7XUF - chains C and D of the 4 polymer chains in the assembly; structure by electron microscopy, 3.30 A resolution.

Chain C:
Name: Potassium channel KAT3
Source organism: Arabidopsis thaliana
UniProt: P92960 (KAT3_ARATH); residue numbers follow UniProt; this construct covers 1-662
Chain sequence (662 residues; row label = number of the first residue in the row):
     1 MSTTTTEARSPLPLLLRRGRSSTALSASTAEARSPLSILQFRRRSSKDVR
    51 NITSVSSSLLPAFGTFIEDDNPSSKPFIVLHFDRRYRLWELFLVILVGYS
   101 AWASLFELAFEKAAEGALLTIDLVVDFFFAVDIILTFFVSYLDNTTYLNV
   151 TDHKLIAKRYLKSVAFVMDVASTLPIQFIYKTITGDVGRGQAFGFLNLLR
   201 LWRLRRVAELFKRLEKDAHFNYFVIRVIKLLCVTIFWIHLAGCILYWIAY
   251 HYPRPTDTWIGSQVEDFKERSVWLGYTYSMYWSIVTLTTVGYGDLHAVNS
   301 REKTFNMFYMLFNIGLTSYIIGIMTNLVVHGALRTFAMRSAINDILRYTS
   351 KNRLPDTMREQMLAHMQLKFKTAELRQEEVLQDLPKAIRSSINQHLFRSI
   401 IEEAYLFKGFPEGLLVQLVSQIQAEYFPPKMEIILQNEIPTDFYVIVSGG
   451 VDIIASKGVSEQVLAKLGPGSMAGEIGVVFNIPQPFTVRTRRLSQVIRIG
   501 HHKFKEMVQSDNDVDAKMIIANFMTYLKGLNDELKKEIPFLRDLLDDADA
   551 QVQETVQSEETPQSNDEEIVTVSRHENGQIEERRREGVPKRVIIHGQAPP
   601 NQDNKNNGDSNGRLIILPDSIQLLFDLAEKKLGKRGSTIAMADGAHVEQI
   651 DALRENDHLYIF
Not modelled in the structure: 1-53, 530-662
Bound ions: K+ site 1: Thr289 (shared with 1 residue of chain A; 1 residue of chain B; Thr253(D) of chain D); K+ site 2: Gly291 (shared with 1 residue of chain A; 2 residues of chain B; Gly255(D), Tyr256(D) of chain D)

Chain D:
Name: Potassium channel AKT1
Source organism: Arabidopsis thaliana
UniProt: Q38998 (AKT1_ARATH); numbering as in UniProt (aligned over 1-857)
Chain sequence (857 residues; row label = number of the first residue in the row):
     1 MRGGALLCGQVQDEIEQLSRESSHFSLSTGILPSLGARSNRRVKLRRFVV
    51 SPYDHKYRIWEAFLVVLVVYTAWVSPFEFGFLRKPRPPLSITDNIVNAFF
   101 AIDIIMTFFVGYLDKSTYLIVDDRKQIAFKYLRSWFLLDLVSTIPSEAAM
   151 RISSQSYGLFNMLRLWRLRRVGALFARLEKDRNFNYFWVRCAKLVCVTLF
   201 AVHCAACFYYLIAARNSNPAKTWIGANVANFLEESLWMRYVTSMYWSITT
   251 LTTVGYGDLHPVNTKEMIFDIFYMLFNLGLTAYLIGNMTNLVVHGTSRTR
   301 NFRDTIQAASNFAHRNHLPPRLQDQMLAHLCLKYRTDSEGLQQQETLDAL
   351 PKAIRSSISHFLFYSLMDKVYLFRGVSNDLLFQLVSEMKAEYFPPKEDVI
   401 LQNEAPTDFYILVNGTADLVDVDTGTESIVREVKAGDIIGEIGVLCYRPQ
   451 LFTVRTKRLCQLLRMNRTTFLNIIQANVGDGTIIMNNLLQHLKEMNDPVM
   501 TNVLLEIENMLARGKMDLPLNLCFAAIREDDLLLHQLLKRGLDPNESDNN
   551 GRTPLHIAASKGTLNCVLLLLEYHADPNCRDAEGSVPLWEAMVEGHEKVV
   601 KVLLEHGSTIDAGDVGHFACTAAEQGNLKLLKEIVLHGGDVTRPRATGTS
   651 ALHTAVCEENIEMVKYLLEQGADVNKQDMHGWTPRDLAEQQGHEDIKALF
   701 REKLHERRVHIETSSSVPILKTGIRFLGRFTSEPNIRPASREVSFRIRET
   751 RARRKTNNFDNSLFGILANQSVPKNGLATVDEGRTGNPVRVTISCAEKDD
   801 IAGKLVLLPGSFKELLELGSNKFGIVATKVMNKDNNAEIDDVDVIRDGDH
   851 LIFATDS
Not modelled in the structure: 1-53, 510-857
Bound ions: K+ site 1: Thr253 (shared with 1 residue of chain A; 1 residue of chain B; Thr289(C) of chain C); K+ site 2: Gly255, Tyr256 (shared with 1 residue of chain A; 2 residues of chain B; Gly291(C) of chain C)
Reported in the primary citation:
  - post-translational modification sites: Ser26, Ser338

Chain C / chain D interface:
Residue-residue contacts (42; chain C residue first):
  Ser56(C) with Cys331(D)
  Asn71(C) with Lys396(D)
  Thr146(C) with Arg458(D)
  Tyr147(C) with Arg335(D); Pro395(D), hydrophobic
  Glu215(C) with Arg303(D), hydrogen bond (backbone-side chain)
  Lys216(C) with Phe302(D)
  Asp217(C) with Arg303(D), hydrogen bond (backbone-side chain)
  Ala218(C) with Arg303(D)
  Phe220(C) with Arg303(D), hydrogen bond (backbone-side chain)
  Tyr222(C) with Thr296(D)
  Thr286(C) with Tyr256(D), hydrogen bond
  Thr289(C) with Thr252(D); Thr253(D); Val254(D)
  Gly291(C) with Gly255(D)
  Tyr292(C) with Tyr256(D)
  Gly293(C) with Tyr256(D)
  Ala297(C) with Tyr245(D)
  Asn306(C) with Tyr245(D)
  Met310(C) with Thr249(D)
  Ser318(C) with Leu284(D); Met288(D)
  Gly322(C) with Thr289(D); Val292(D)
  His330(C) with Arg300(D)
  Glu378(C) with Ala308(D); Asn311(D); Phe312(D)
  Val380(C) with Ala309(D), hydrophobic
  Leu381(C) with Phe312(D), hydrophobic; Met326(D), hydrophobic
  Asp383(C) with Gln344(D), hydrogen bond
  Leu384(C) with His329(D)
  Pro385(C) with His329(D); Glu391(D)
  Lys386(C) with Thr407(D); Arg464(D)
  His395(C) with Pro319(D); Leu322(D)
  Val416(C) with Ala405(D), hydrophobic
  Tyr426(C) with Arg315(D)
Other interface residues (no listed pair), chain C (52 interface residues in all): Ser57, Leu60, Leu148, Asn221, Trp282, Val290, Leu295, His296, Lys303, Met307, Leu311, Ile314, Gly315, Tyr319, Ile321, Ile323, Thr325, Asn326, Glu379, Ile388, Ile392
Other interface residues (no listed pair), chain D (53 interface residues in all): Val241, Thr242, Met244, Ile248, Leu251, Asp258, Ile285, Val293, Thr299, Leu318, Asp324, Gln325, Ala328, Lys333, Tyr392, Phe393, Asp408, Lys457, Leu459

Summary:
Chain C and chain D form an interface of 52 and 53 residues respectively, with 5 hydrogen bonds. Polar pairs
include Glu215(C)-Arg303(D), Asp217(C)-Arg303(D) and Phe220(C)-Arg303(D). Thr289(C) and Thr253(D) form the K+
site 1. From the paper: modification sites Ser26(D) and Ser338(D).
Here chain C is Potassium channel KAT3 and chain D is Potassium channel AKT1, both from Arabidopsis thaliana.
Entry 7XUF (Cryo-EM structure of the AKT1-AtKC1 complex from Arabidopsis thaliana) was determined by electron
microscopy (same publication as 7FCV and 7WSW).
